Entry 1YFL (X-ray diffraction, 3.09 A resolution); this record covers chains G and A of the 4 polymer chains in the assembly.

Chain G:
Molecule: 16-nt DNA strand
Sequence (16 nucleotides; row label = number of the first residue in the row):
   601 TCACAGGATCCTGTGA

Chain A:
Protein: DNA adenine methylase
Organism: Enterobacteria phage T4
Notes: EC 2.1.1.72
Reference sequence: P04392 (DMA_BPT4); numbering as in UniProt (aligned over 1-259)
Amino-acid sequence (259 residues; numbered 1 to 259; the number before each row is that of its first residue):
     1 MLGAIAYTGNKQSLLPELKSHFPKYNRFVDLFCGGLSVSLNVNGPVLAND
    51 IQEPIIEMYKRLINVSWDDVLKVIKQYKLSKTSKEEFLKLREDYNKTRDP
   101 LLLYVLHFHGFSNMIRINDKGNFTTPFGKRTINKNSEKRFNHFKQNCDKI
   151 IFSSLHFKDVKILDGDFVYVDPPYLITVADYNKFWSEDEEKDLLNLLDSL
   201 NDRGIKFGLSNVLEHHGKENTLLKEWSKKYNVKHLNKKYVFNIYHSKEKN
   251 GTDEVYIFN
Not modelled in the structure: 237-249
Ligand contacts: sinefungin (SFG): Tyr7, Thr8, Gly9, Asn10, Lys11, Asp30, Leu31, Phe32, Cys33, Gly34, Gly35, Leu36, Ser37, Asn49, Asp50, Ile51, Gln52, Leu155, His156, Phe157, Asp171, Pro172, Pro173, Tyr181, Phe184, Trp185
Swiss-Prot annotation at these positions:
  - binding site (S-adenosyl-L-methionine): Tyr7, Lys11, Phe32 to Ser37, Asp50, His156, Phe157, Asp171, Tyr181
  - mutagenesis: Pro126 (P126A/C/G: Hypermethylates DNA; P126E/F/H: Loss of methylase activity; P126S: In damh; hypermethylating mutant), Phe127 (F127V: No longer methylates hmC-DNA-containing DNA)
Reported in the primary citation:
  - contacts within the chain: Thr8-Tyr181 (backbone contact), Lys11-Asp171, Lys11-Tyr174, Gly9-Lys11 (backbone contact)
  - mutagenesis - K11S: abolished catalytic activity
  - binding site for the 16-nt DNA strand (chain G): Lys11, Asp171, Pro172, Tyr174
  - binding site for sinefungin: Tyr181

How chain G and chain A interact:
Pairs across the interface (25; chain G residue first):
  DG613(G) - Asn133(A)  phosphate contact
  DG613(G) - Lys134(A)  salt bridge to the phosphate
  DG613(G) - Asn135(A)  phosphate contact
  DT614(G) - Arg130(A)  base contact
  DT614(G) - Asn133(A)  phosphate contact
  DT614(G) - Asn135(A)  phosphate contact
  DT614(G) - Arg139(A)  salt bridge to the phosphate
  DG615(G) - Ala6(A)  phosphate contact
  DG615(G) - Tyr7(A)  hydrogen bond to the phosphate
  DG615(G) - Thr8(A)  sugar contact
  DG615(G) - Asn10(A)  hydrogen bond to the phosphate
  DG615(G) - Ser112(A)  base contact
  DG615(G) - Asn113(A)  base contact
  DG615(G) - Arg130(A)  hydrogen bond to the base
  DG615(G) - Arg139(A)  salt bridge to the phosphate
  DA616(G) - Thr8(A)  sugar contact
  DA616(G) - Gly9(A)  hydrogen bond to the phosphate
  DA616(G) - Lys11(A)  hydrogen bond to the base
  DA616(G) - Asp171(A)  hydrogen bond to the base
  DA616(G) - Pro172(A)  hydrogen bond to the base
  DA616(G) - Pro173(A)  base contact
  DA616(G) - Tyr174(A)  stacking on the base
  DA616(G) - Thr177(A)  base contact
  DA616(G) - Ala179(A)  sugar contact
  DA616(G) - Tyr181(A)  hydrogen bond to the base
Other interface residues (no listed pair), chain G (5 interface residues in all): DT612
Other interface residues (no listed pair), chain A (23 interface residues in all): Val178, Asn182, His215

In short:
The interface between chain G and chain A involves 5 residues on one side and 23 on the other; the contacts
include 8 hydrogen bonds, 3 salt bridges and 1 aromatic stacking contact. Polar pairs include
DG615(G)-Arg130(A), DA616(G)-Lys11(A) and DA616(G)-Asp171(A). The paper reports a binding site for the 16-nt
DNA strand (chain G) at Lys11(A), Asp171(A) and Pro172(A) among others; K11S of chain A abolishes catalytic
activity.
Here chain G is a 16-nt DNA strand and chain A is DNA adenine methylase (Enterobacteria phage T4). Entry 1YFL
(T4Dam in Complex with Sinefungin and 16-mer Oligonucleotide Showing Semi-specific and Specific Contact and
Flipped Base) was determined by X-ray diffraction, deposited together with 1YF3 and 1YFJ.
